Entry 6W43 (X-ray diffraction, 1.99 A resolution); this record covers chains A and P of the 4 polymer chains in the assembly.

[Chain A]
Protein: DNA-(apurinic or apyrimidinic site) lyase
Organism: Homo sapiens
Notes: EC 3.1.-.-, 4.2.99.18
UniProt: P27695 (APEX1_HUMAN); numbering as in UniProt (aligned over 43-318)
Chain sequence (276 residues; row label = number of the first residue in the row):
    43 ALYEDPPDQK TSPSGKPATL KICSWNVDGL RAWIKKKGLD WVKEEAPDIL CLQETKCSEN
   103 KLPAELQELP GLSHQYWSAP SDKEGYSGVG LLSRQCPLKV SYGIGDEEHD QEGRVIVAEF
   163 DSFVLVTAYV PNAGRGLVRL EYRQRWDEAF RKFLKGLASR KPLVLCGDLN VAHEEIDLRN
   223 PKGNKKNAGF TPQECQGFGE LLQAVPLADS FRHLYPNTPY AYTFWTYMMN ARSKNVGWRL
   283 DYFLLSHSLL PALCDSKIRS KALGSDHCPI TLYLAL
Differences from the reference sequence: engineered mutation Cys237 (Arg in P27695)
Bound ions: Mg2+: Glu96 (shared with 1 residue of chain D; DC10(P) of chain P)

[Chain P]
Molecule: 10-nt DNA strand
Sequence (10 nucleotides; numbered 1 to 10; the number before each row is that of its first residue):
     1 GCTGATGCGC
Bound ions: Mg2+: DC10 (shared with Glu96(A) of chain A; 1 residue of chain D)

[Chain A / chain P interface]
Contacting residue pairs (8; chain A residue first):
  Glu96(A) - DC10(P)  phosphate contact
  Lys98(A) - DG9(P)  base contact
  Tyr128(A) - DC8(P)  hydrogen bond to the base
  Tyr128(A) - DG9(P)  sugar contact
  Tyr171(A) - DC10(P)  hydrogen bond to the phosphate
  Asn174(A) - DC10(P)  phosphate contact
  Arg181(A) - DG9(P)  sugar contact
  Arg181(A) - DC10(P)  salt bridge to the phosphate
Also at the interface, not in a pair above, chain A (9 interface residues in all): Arg156, Gly176, Arg177
Also at the interface, not in a pair above, chain P (4 interface residues in all): DG7

[In short]
Chain A and chain P form an interface of 9 and 4 residues respectively; the contacts include 2 hydrogen bonds
and 1 salt bridge. Polar contacts include Tyr128(A)-DC8(P), Tyr171(A)-DC10(P) and Arg181(A)-DC10(P). The Mg2+
site is built by Glu96(A) and DC10(P).
Chain A is DNA-(apurinic or apyrimidinic site) lyase (Homo sapiens) and chain P is a 10-nt DNA strand; the
structure, APE1 AP-endonuclease product complex R237C, was determined by X-ray diffraction (same publication
as 6W0Q, 6W2P, 6W3L, 6W3N, 6W3Q and 6W3U).
